3ID7 - chain A; structure by X-ray diffraction, 1.30 A resolution.

== Chain A ==
Protein: Dipeptidase
From: Streptomyces coelicolor
Reference sequence: Q93J45 (Q93J45_STRCO); residue numbers follow UniProt; this construct covers 1-400
Chain sequence (400 residues; row label = number of the first residue in the row):
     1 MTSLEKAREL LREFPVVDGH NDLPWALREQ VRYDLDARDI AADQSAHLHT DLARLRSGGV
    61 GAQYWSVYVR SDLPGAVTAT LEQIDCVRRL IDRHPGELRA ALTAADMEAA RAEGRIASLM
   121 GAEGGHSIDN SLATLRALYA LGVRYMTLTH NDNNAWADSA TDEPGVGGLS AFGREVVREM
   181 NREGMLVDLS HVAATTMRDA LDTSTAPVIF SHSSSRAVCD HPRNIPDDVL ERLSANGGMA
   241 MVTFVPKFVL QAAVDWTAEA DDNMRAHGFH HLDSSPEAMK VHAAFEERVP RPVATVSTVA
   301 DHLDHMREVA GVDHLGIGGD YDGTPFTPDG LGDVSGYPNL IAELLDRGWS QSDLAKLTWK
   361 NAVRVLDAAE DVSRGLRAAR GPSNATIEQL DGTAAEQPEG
Unresolved in the structure: 392-400
Metal / ion sites: Zn2+ site 1: His20, Asp22, Glu123; Zn2+ site 2: Glu123, His191, His212
Reported in the primary citation:
  - Zn2+ coordination: His20, Asp22, Glu123, His191, His212
  - Zn2+ coordination through a water molecule: Asp320
  - catalytic residues: His150, Asp320 (proposed by the authors, not directly observed)
  - mutagenesis - D22H, R223M, D320A, D320N: abolished catalytic activity
  - mutagenesis - H150A, H150N, R223K: decreased catalytic activity
  - specificity-determining residues: Val245, Lys247, Phe248, Gly323 (from molecular simulation)
  - specificity-determining residues: Arg223 (by similarity / conservation)

== Overview ==
The Zn2+ site 1 is built by His20, Asp22 and Glu123. Glu123, His191 and His212 coordinate Zn2+ site 2. From
the paper: catalytic residues His150 and Asp320; D22H, R223M and D320A, among others, abolish catalytic
activity; 7 substitutions were tested in all.
Chain A is Dipeptidase (Streptomyces coelicolor); the structure, Crystal structure of renal dipeptidase from
Streptomyces coelicolor A3(2), was determined by X-ray diffraction together with 3ITC and 3K5X from the same
study.
